PDB entry 4OHT | X-ray diffraction, 2.10 A resolution | chains A and B

[Chain A (and B)]
Name: Succinate-semialdehyde dehydrogenase
From: Streptococcus pyogenes MGAS1882
Notes: chain B of this document is another copy of the same molecule, construct and numbering; everything in this record applies to it too
Reference sequence: H8HE26 (H8HE26_STRPY); residues 1-465 here = UniProt positions 1-465
Sequence (465 residues; row label = number of the first residue in the row):
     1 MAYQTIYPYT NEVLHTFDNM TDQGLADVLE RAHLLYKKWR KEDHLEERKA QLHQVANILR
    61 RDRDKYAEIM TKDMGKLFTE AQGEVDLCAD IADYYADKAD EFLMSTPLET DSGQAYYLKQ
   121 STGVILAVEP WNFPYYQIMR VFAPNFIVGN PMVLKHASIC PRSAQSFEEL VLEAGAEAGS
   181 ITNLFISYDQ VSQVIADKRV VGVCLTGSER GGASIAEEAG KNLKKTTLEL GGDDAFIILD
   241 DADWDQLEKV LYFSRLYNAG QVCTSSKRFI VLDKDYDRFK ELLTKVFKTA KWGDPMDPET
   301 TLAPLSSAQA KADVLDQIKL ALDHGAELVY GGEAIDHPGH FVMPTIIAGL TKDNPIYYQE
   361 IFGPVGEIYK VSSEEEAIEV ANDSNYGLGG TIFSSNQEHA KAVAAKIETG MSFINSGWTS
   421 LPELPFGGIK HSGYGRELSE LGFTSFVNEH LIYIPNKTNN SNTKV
Not modelled in the structure: 1, 457-465
Residues lining bound ligands: NADP (NAP; NADP nicotinamide-adenine-dinucleotide phosphate): Val128, Glu129, Pro130, Trp131, Lys155, His156, Ala157, Ser158, Tyr188, Val191, Thr206, Gly207, Ser208, Gly211, Ser214, Ile215
Reported in the primary citation:
  - binding site for NADP: Val128, Glu129, Trp131, Lys155, Ser158, Tyr188, Val191, Leu205, Ser208, Ser214
  - specificity-determining residues: Ser158, Tyr188
  - catalytic residues: Arg140, Ser420 (by similarity / conservation)

[Interface between chain A and chain B]
Residue-residue contacts (112):
  Tyr36(A) - Glu408(B)  hydrogen bond
  Arg40(A) - Ala405(B)  hydrogen bond (side chain-backbone)
  Lys98(A) - Glu109(B)  salt bridge
  Leu108(A) - Pro425(B)
  Glu109(A) - Glu423(B)
  Thr110(A) - Glu423(B)  hydrogen bond
  Ser112(A) - Leu421(B)
  Gln114(A) - Lys401(B)  hydrogen bond
  Ala115(A) - Leu424(B)  hydrophobic
  Tyr116(A) - Lys401(B)
  Tyr117(A) - Leu441(B)
  Leu118(A) - Ala405(B)  hydrophobic
  Gln120(A) - Ala405(B)  hydrogen bond (side chain-backbone)
  Glu209(A) - Leu223(B)
  Gly212(A) - Leu223(B)
  Ala213(A) - Gly220(B)
  Ala213(A) - Lys221(B)
  Ala213(A) - Leu223(B)
  Ala216(A) - Gly220(B)
  Glu217(A) - Glu217(B)
  Glu217(A) - Gly220(B)
  Glu217(A) - Lys221(B)
  Gly220(A) - Ala213(B)
  Gly220(A) - Ala216(B)
  Gly220(A) - Glu217(B)
  Lys221(A) - Ala213(B)
  Lys221(A) - Glu217(B)
  Leu223(A) - Gly212(B)
  Leu223(A) - Ala213(B)
  Leu223(A) - Leu228(B)  hydrophobic
  Leu223(A) - Leu230(B)  hydrophobic
  Leu223(A) - Tyr434(B)
  Lys224(A) - Tyr434(B)
  Lys225(A) - Tyr434(B)
  Leu230(A) - Leu223(B)  hydrophobic
  Asn385(A) - Lys198(B)
  Gln397(A) - Gln114(B)  hydrogen bond
  Gln397(A) - Ile454(B)
  Lys401(A) - Tyr116(B)
  Ala404(A) - His450(B)
  Ala404(A) - Ile452(B)  hydrophobic
  Ala405(A) - Arg40(B)  hydrogen bond (backbone-side chain)
  Ala405(A) - Leu118(B)  hydrophobic
  Ala405(A) - Gln120(B)  hydrogen bond (backbone-side chain)
  Lys406(A) - Arg40(B)
  Ile407(A) - Arg40(B)
  Ile407(A) - His450(B)
  Glu408(A) - Tyr36(B)  hydrogen bond
  Glu408(A) - Lys37(B)  salt bridge
  Glu408(A) - Arg40(B)
  Thr409(A) - Asn448(B)  hydrogen bond (backbone-side chain)
  Thr409(A) - His450(B)  hydrogen bond (backbone-side chain)
  Gly410(A) - Asn448(B)
  Gly410(A) - Glu449(B)
  Gly410(A) - His450(B)
  Gly410(A) - Leu451(B)  hydrogen bond (backbone-backbone)
  Met411(A) - Leu451(B)
  Ser412(A) - His450(B)  hydrogen bond
  Ser412(A) - Leu451(B)  hydrogen bond (backbone-backbone)
  Ser412(A) - Ile452(B)
  Ser412(A) - Tyr453(B)  hydrogen bond (backbone-backbone)
  Phe413(A) - Tyr453(B)
  Ile414(A) - Tyr453(B)  hydrogen bond (backbone-backbone)
  Ile414(A) - Ile454(B)  hydrophobic
  Ile414(A) - Pro455(B)
  Ser416(A) - Pro455(B)
  Thr419(A) - Tyr453(B)
  Leu421(A) - Ser112(B)
  Leu421(A) - Tyr453(B)
  Glu423(A) - Glu109(B)
  Glu423(A) - Thr110(B)  hydrogen bond
  Leu424(A) - Ala115(B)  hydrophobic
  Leu424(A) - Leu451(B)  hydrophobic
  Leu424(A) - Tyr453(B)  hydrophobic
  Pro425(A) - Leu108(B)
  Pro425(A) - Leu451(B)
  Ile429(A) - Asn448(B)
  Tyr434(A) - Leu223(B)
  Tyr434(A) - Lys224(B)
  Tyr434(A) - Lys225(B)
  Arg436(A) - Asn448(B)  hydrogen bond
  Arg436(A) - Glu449(B)  hydrogen bond (side chain-backbone)
  Leu441(A) - Tyr117(B)
  Leu441(A) - Glu449(B)
  Asn448(A) - Thr409(B)  hydrogen bond (side chain-backbone)
  Asn448(A) - Gly410(B)
  Asn448(A) - Ile429(B)
  Asn448(A) - Arg436(B)  hydrogen bond
  Glu449(A) - Gly410(B)
  Glu449(A) - Arg436(B)  hydrogen bond (backbone-side chain)
  His450(A) - Ala404(B)
  His450(A) - Ile407(B)
  His450(A) - Thr409(B)  hydrogen bond (side chain-backbone)
  His450(A) - Gly410(B)
  His450(A) - Ser412(B)  hydrogen bond
  Leu451(A) - Gly410(B)  hydrogen bond (backbone-backbone)
  Leu451(A) - Met411(B)
  Leu451(A) - Ser412(B)  hydrogen bond (backbone-backbone)
  Leu451(A) - Pro425(B)
  Ile452(A) - Ala404(B)  hydrophobic
  Ile452(A) - Ser412(B)
  Tyr453(A) - Ser412(B)  hydrogen bond (backbone-backbone)
  Tyr453(A) - Phe413(B)
  Tyr453(A) - Ile414(B)  hydrogen bond (backbone-backbone)
  Tyr453(A) - Thr419(B)
  Tyr453(A) - Leu421(B)
  Tyr453(A) - Leu424(B)  hydrophobic
  Ile454(A) - Gln397(B)
  Ile454(A) - Lys401(B)
  Ile454(A) - Ile414(B)  hydrophobic
  Pro455(A) - Ile414(B)
  Pro455(A) - Ser416(B)
Interface residues without a listed pair, chain A (58 interface residues in all): Leu228, His431
Interface residues without a listed pair, chain B (59 interface residues in all): Asp111, Glu209, Lys406, Ser439

[Overview]
The interface between chain A and chain B involves 58 residues on one side and 59 on the other, with 28
hydrogen bonds and 2 salt bridges. Among the polar pairs are Lys98(A)-Glu109(B), Glu408(A)-Lys37(B) and
Tyr36(A)-Glu408(B). The paper reports catalytic residues Arg140(A) and Ser420(A); a binding site for NADP at
Val128(A), Glu129(A) and Trp131(A) among others.
Chain A and chain B are both Succinate-semialdehyde dehydrogenase (Streptococcus pyogenes MGAS1882); the
structure, Crystal structure of succinic semialdehyde dehydrogenase from Streptococcus pyogenes in complex
with NADP+ as the cofactor, was determined by X-ray diffraction, deposited together with 4OGD.
